Entry 9CZA (X-ray diffraction, 2.49 A resolution); this record covers chains A and C of the 4 polymer chains in the assembly.

# Chain A
Molecule: Integrin alpha-V heavy chain
Source organism: Homo sapiens
Reference sequence: P06756 (ITAV_HUMAN); residues 1-595 here correspond to UniProt positions 31-625 (UniProt number = residue number + 30)
Amino-acid sequence (605 residues; each row starts with the number of its first residue):
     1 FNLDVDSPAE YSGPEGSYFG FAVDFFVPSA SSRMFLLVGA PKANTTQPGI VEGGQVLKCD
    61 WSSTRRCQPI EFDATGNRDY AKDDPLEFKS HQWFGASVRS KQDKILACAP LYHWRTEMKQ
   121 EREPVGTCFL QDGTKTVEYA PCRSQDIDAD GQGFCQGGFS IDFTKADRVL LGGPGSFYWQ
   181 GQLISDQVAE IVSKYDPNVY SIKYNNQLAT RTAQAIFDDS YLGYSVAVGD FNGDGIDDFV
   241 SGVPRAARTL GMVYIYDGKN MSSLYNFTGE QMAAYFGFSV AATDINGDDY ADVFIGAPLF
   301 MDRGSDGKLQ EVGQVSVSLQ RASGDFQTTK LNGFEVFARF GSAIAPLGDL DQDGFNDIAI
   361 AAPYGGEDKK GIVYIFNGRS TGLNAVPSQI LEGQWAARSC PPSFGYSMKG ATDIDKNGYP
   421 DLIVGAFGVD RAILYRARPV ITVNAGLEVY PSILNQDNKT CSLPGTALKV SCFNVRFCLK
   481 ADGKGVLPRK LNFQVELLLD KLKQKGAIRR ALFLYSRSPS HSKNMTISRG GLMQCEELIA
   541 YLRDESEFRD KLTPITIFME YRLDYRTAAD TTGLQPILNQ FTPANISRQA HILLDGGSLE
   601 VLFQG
Not modelled in the structure: 596-605
Differences from the reference sequence: conflict C400 (Met430 in P06756); expression tag (596-605)
Disulfide bonds: C59-C67, C108-C128, C142-C155, C461-C472, C478-C535
Glycans and other covalent adducts: N-acetylglucosamine (NAG) linked to N44, N260; glycan linked to N266
Metal / ion sites: Ca2+ site 1: D230, N232, D234, I236, D238; Ca2+ site 2: D284, N286, D288, Y290, D292; Ca2+ site 3: D349, D351, D353, F355, D357; Ca2+ site 4: D413, D415, N417, Y419, D421
Small-molecule neighbours: A1A6B ((2S)-(2-cyclopropylphenyl){(3R)-3-[4-(5,6,7,8-tetrahydro-1,8-naphthyridin-2-yl)butoxy]pyrrolidin-1-yl}acetic acid): D150, F177, Y178, Q180, T212, A213, A215, D218

# Chain C
Molecule: 17E6 Fab light chain
Source organism: Mus musculus
Notes: antibody fragment or engineered binder
Amino-acid sequence (214 residues; numbered 1 to 214; the number before each row is that of its first residue):
     1 DIQMTQTTSS LSASLGDRVI ISCRASQDIS NYLSWYQQKP DGTVKLLIFY TSKLHSGVPS
    61 RFSGSGSGTD YSLTISNLDQ EDIATYFCQQ GNTFPYTFGG GTKVEMRRAD AAPTVSIFPP
   121 SSEQLTSGGA SVVCFLNNFY PKDINVKWKI DGSERQNGVL NSWTDQDSKD STYSFSSTLT
   181 LTKDEYERHN SYTCEATHKT STSPIVKSFN RNEC
Disulfide bonds: C23-C88, C134-C194

# How chain A and chain C interact
Pairs across the interface - 5 pairs, chain A then chain C:
  Y80(A) with Y32(C)
  E117(A) with Y32(C), hydrogen bond
  N198(A) with F49(C); K53(C)
  V199(A) with F49(C), hydrophobic
Other interface residues (no listed pair), chain A (6 interface residues in all): M118, D196
Other interface residues (no listed pair), chain C (6 interface residues in all): L54, F94, Y96

# Summary
Chain A and chain C each contribute 6 residues to their interface, with 1 hydrogen bond. Its one
hydrogen-bonded contact is E117(A)-Y32(C). Ligands of chain A: compound A1A6B. Covalently linked
N-acetylglucosamine: at N44(A) and N260(A). D230(A), N232(A), D234(A), I236(A) and D238(A) coordinate Ca2+
site 1.
Chain A is Integrin alpha-V heavy chain (Homo sapiens) and chain C is 17E6 Fab light chain (Mus musculus); the
structure, Crystal structure of integrin avb6 headpiece in complex with compound 18, was determined by X-ray
diffraction together with 9CZ7, 9CZD and 9CZF from the same study.
